Entry 6NHP (X-ray diffraction, 2.25 A resolution); this record covers chains A and D of the 6 polymer chains in the assembly.

[Chain A]
Molecule: Hemagglutinin HA1 chain
From: Influenza A virus (strain A/Hong Kong/1/1968 H3N2)
Reference sequence: H9XC94 (H9XC94_I68A4); residues 11-329 here correspond to UniProt positions 27-345 (UniProt number = residue number + 16)
Sequence (321 residues; row label = number of the first residue in the row):
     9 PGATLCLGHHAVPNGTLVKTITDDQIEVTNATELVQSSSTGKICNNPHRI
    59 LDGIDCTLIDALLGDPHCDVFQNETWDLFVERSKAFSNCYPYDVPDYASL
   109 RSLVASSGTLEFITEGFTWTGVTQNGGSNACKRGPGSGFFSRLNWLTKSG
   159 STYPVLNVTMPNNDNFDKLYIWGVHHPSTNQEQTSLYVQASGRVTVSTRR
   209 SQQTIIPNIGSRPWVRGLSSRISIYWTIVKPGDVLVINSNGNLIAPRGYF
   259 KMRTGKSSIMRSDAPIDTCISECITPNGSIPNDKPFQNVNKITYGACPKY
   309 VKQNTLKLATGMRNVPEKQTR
Disulfides: Cys52-Cys277, Cys64-Cys76, Cys97-Cys139, Cys281-Cys305
Glycans and other covalent adducts: N-acetylglucosamine (NAG) linked to Asn38, Asn81, Asn285; glycan linked to Asn165
Construct notes: expression tag (9-10); variant Ser145 (Unk161 in H9XC94); conflict Leu226 (Met242 in H9XC94)

[Chain D]
Molecule: Hemagglutinin HA2 chain
From: Influenza A virus (strain A/Hong Kong/1/1968 H3N2)
Reference sequence: Q91MA7 (HEMA_I68A4); residues 1-176 here correspond to UniProt positions 346-521 (UniProt number = residue number + 345)
Sequence (176 residues; each row starts with the number of its first residue):
     1 GLFGAIAGFIENGWEGMIDGWYGFRHQNSEGTGQAADLKSTQAATDQING
    51 KLNRVIEKTNEKFHQIEKEFSEVEGRIQDLEKYVEDTKIDLWSYNAELLV
   101 ALENQHTIDLTDSEMNKLFEKTGRQLRENAEDMGNGCFKIYHKCDNACIE
   151 SIRNGTYDHDVYRDEALNNRFQIKGV
Not modelled in the structure: 172-176
Disulfides: Cys144-Cys148
Glycans and other covalent adducts: N-acetylglucosamine (NAG) linked to Asn154
Construct notes: engineered mutation Thr45 (Ile390 in Q91MA7); conflict Gly123 (Arg468 in Q91MA7)
Curated features (UniProtKB/Swiss-Prot):
  - glycosylation: Asn154 (N-linked (GlcNAc...) asparagine)
Reported in the primary citation:
  - mutagenesis - I45T: decreased binding to CR9114
  - mutagenesis - I45T: decreased binding to FI6v3
  - mutagenesis - N49T: unchanged binding to CR9114
  - mutagenesis - N49T: unchanged binding to FI6v3

[How chain A and chain D interact]
Pairs across the interface - 9 pairs, chain A then chain D:
  Ser107(A) with Glu74(D); Gly75(D); Arg76(D), hydrogen bond (side chain-backbone)
  Ser110(A) with Asp79(D), hydrogen bond
  Leu111(A) with Val73(D), hydrophobic
  Arg208(A) with Glu72(D), salt bridge
  Ile236(A) with Val73(D), hydrophobic
  Lys238(A) with Ser71(D), hydrogen bond (side chain-backbone); Glu72(D)
Other interface residues (no listed pair), chain A (8 interface residues in all): Ala106, Lys307
Other interface residues (no listed pair), chain D (8 interface residues in all): Asp90

[Summary]
The chain A/chain D interface involves 8 residues from each chain, with 3 hydrogen bonds and 1 salt bridge.
Among the polar pairs are Arg208(A)-Glu72(D), Ser107(A)-Arg76(D) and Ser110(A)-Asp79(D). Covalently linked
N-acetylglucosamine: at Asn38(A), Asn81(A) and Asn285(A). The paper reports that I45T of chain D reduces
binding to CR9114; I45T of chain D reduces binding to FI6v3.
Chain A is Hemagglutinin HA1 chain and chain D is Hemagglutinin HA2 chain, both from Influenza A virus (strain
A/Hong Kong/1/1968 H3N2); the structure, Crystal structure of the A/Hong Kong/1/1968 (H3N2) influenza virus
hemagglutinin HA2 I45T mutant, was determined by X-ray diffraction together with 6NHQ and 6NHR from the same
study.
